8SWV - chains B and D of the 8 polymer chains in the assembly; structure by electron microscopy, 3.37 A resolution.

Chain B (and D):
Name: Transmembrane protein gp41
Source organism: Human immunodeficiency virus 1
Notes: chain D of this document is another copy of the same molecule, construct and numbering; everything in this record applies to it too
Sequence (153 residues; row label = number of the first residue in the row):
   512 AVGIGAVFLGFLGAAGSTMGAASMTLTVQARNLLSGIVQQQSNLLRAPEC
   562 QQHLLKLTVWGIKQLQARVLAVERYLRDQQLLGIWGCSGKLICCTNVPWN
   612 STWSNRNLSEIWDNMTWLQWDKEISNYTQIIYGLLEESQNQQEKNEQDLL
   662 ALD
Disordered / not traced: 512-520, 548-571 (chain D: 512-520, 548-570)
Disulfides: Cys598-Cys604
Covalently attached groups: N-acetylglucosamine (NAG) linked to Asn611, Asn618, Asn637
Reported in the primary citation:
  - mutagenesis - N611A: increased binding to experimental group

Interface between chain B and chain D:
Residue-residue contacts - 24 pairs, chain B then chain D:
  Met535(B) - Asn651(D)
  Thr538(B) - Ile595(D)
  Thr538(B) - Asn651(D)
  Ala541(B) - Gln591(D)  hydrogen bond (backbone-side chain)
  Arg542(B) - Arg588(D)  hydrogen bond (backbone-side chain)
  Arg542(B) - Gln591(D)
  Arg542(B) - Glu647(D)  salt bridge
  Leu545(B) - Leu587(D)
  Leu545(B) - Arg588(D)
  Leu545(B) - Gln591(D)
  Ile573(B) - Ile573(D)  hydrophobic
  Leu576(B) - Leu576(D)  hydrophobic
  Leu576(B) - Gln577(D)
  Arg579(B) - Glu584(D)  salt bridge
  Val580(B) - Val580(D)  hydrophobic
  Val583(B) - Leu587(D)  hydrophobic
  Tyr586(B) - Gln591(D)
  Leu587(B) - Leu587(D)  hydrophobic
  Gly600(B) - Gly594(D)
  Lys601(B) - Glu654(D)
  Leu602(B) - Glu654(D)  hydrogen bond (backbone-side chain)
  Ile603(B) - Glu654(D)
  Ile603(B) - Gln658(D)
  Cys605(B) - Leu661(D)  hydrophobic
Other interface residues (no listed pair), chain B (18 interface residues in all): Ser599
Other interface residues (no listed pair), chain D (18 interface residues in all): Leu581, Val583, Ser599

In short:
Chain B and chain D each contribute 18 residues to their interface, with 3 hydrogen bonds and 2 salt bridges.
Polar contacts include Arg542(B)-Glu647(D), Arg579(B)-Glu584(D) and Ala541(B)-Gln591(D). Covalently linked
N-acetylglucosamine: at Asn611(B), Asn618(B) and Asn637(B). From the paper: N611A of chain B increases binding
to experimental group.
Both chains are Transmembrane protein gp41 (Human immunodeficiency virus 1). Entry 8SWV (BG505 Boost2
SOSIP.664 in complex with NHP polyclonal antibody IF1) was determined by electron microscopy, deposited
together with 8T2E, 8T2F, 8SWW and 8SWX.
